PDB entry 4APC | X-ray diffraction, 2.10 A resolution | chain A

[Chain A]
Name: Serine/threonine-protein kinase NEK1
Organism: Homo sapiens
Notes: EC 2.7.11.1; fragment: kinase domain, residues 1-238
UniProt: Q96PY6 (NEK1_HUMAN); residues 1-328 here = UniProt positions 1-328
Sequence (350 residues; each row starts with the number of its first residue; numbers below 1 keep their minus sign (Met-21 is residue -21)):
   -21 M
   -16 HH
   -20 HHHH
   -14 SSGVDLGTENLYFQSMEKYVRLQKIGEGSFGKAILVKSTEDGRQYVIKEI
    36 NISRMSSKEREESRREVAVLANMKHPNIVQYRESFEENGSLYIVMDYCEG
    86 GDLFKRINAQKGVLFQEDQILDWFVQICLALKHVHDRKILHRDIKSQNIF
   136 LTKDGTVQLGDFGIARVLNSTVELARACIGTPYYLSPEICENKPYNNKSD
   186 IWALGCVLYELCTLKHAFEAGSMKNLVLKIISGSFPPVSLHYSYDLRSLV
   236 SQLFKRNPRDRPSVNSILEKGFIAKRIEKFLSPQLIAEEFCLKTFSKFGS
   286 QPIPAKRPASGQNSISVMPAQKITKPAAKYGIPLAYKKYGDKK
Unresolved in the structure: -21, -16 to -11, 11-16, 285-328
Sequence notes: expression tag (-21 to 0); engineered mutation Ala162 (Thr in Q96PY6)
Reported in the primary citation:
  - disease-associated variants - G145R: abolished catalytic activity (proposed by the authors, not directly observed)
  - disease-associated variants - L253S (proposed by the authors, not directly observed)

[In short]
From the paper: G145R abolishes catalytic activity.
Chain A is Serine/threonine-protein kinase NEK1 (Homo sapiens); the structure, Crystal Structure of Human
NIMA-related Kinase 1 (NEK1), was determined by X-ray diffraction, deposited together with 4B9D.
